PDB entry 9VMA | electron microscopy, 3.46 A resolution | chains F and R of the 18 polymer chains in the assembly

Chain F:
Protein: RNA-dependent DNA polymerase
Organism: Escherichia coli
UniProt: A0A6D0I497 (A0A6D0I497_ECOLX); residues 1-499 here = UniProt positions 1-499
Chain sequence (499 residues; each row starts with the number of its first residue):
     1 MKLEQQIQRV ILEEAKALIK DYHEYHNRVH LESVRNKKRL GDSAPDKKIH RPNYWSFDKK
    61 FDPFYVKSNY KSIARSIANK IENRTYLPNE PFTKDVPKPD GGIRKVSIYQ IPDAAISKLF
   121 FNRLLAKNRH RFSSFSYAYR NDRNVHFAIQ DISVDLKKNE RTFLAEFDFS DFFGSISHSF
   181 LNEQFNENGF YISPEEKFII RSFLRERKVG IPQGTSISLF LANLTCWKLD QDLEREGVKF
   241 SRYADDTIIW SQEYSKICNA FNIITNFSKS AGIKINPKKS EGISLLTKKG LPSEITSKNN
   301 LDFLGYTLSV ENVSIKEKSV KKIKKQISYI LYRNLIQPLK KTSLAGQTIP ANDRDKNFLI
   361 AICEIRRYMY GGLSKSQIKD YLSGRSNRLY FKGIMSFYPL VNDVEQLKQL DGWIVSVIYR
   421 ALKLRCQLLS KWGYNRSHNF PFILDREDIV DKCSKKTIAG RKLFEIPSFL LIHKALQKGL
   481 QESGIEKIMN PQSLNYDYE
Not modelled in the structure: 497-499
Bound ions: Mg2+: Phe169, Asp245
Small-molecule neighbours: 2'-deoxyadenosine 5'-triphosphate (DTP): Lys98, Arg104, Val106, Tyr139, Phe169, Ser170, Asp171, Phe172, Phe173, Gln213, Ala244, Asp245, Asp246, Asn276, Lys279, Tyr496
What the authors report for this chain:
  - catalytic residues: Tyr243 to Asp246 (by similarity / conservation)
  - catalytic residues: Asp245, Asp246
  - binding site for 2'-deoxyadenosine 5'-triphosphate: Asp245, Asp246
  - binding site for 2'-deoxyadenosine 5'-triphosphate: Lys98, Arg104 (proposed by the authors, not directly observed)
  - mutagenesis - Y25A, K98A/R104A, R140A: decreased catalytic activity
  - mutagenesis - Y496A/Y498A: abolished catalytic activity
  - mutagenesis - Y496A/Y498A: abolished growth in response to phage defense

Chain R:
Molecule: 4-nt DNA strand
Organism: Escherichia coli
Sequence (4 nucleotides; numbered 1 to 4; the number before each row is that of its first residue):
     1 AAAA

Interface between chain F and chain R:
Pairs across the interface (24):
  Ser107(F) - DA4(R)  phosphate contact
  Ile108(F) - DA4(R)  phosphate contact
  Lys118(F) - DA3(R)  sugar contact
  Phe121(F) - DA3(R)  phosphate contact
  Tyr139(F) - DA3(R)  base contact
  Arg140(F) - DA1(R)  base contact
  Arg140(F) - DA2(R)  sugar contact
  Asn141(F) - DA1(R)  base contact
  Asp142(F) - DA1(R)  base contact
  Arg143(F) - DA1(R)  base contact
  Asn144(F) - DA2(R)  base contact
  Gly214(F) - DA4(R)  sugar contact
  Thr215(F) - DA4(R)  phosphate contact
  Ser216(F) - DA3(R)  phosphate contact
  Ser216(F) - DA4(R)  hydrogen bond to the phosphate
  Leu219(F) - DA3(R)  phosphate contact
  Met489(F) - DA2(R)  base contact
  Asn490(F) - DA1(R)  hydrogen bond to the phosphate
  Gln492(F) - DA2(R)  base contact
  Ser493(F) - DA2(R)  base contact
  Leu494(F) - DA2(R)  hydrogen bond to the base
  Asn495(F) - DA2(R)  base contact
  Asn495(F) - DA3(R)  hydrogen bond to the base
  Tyr496(F) - DA4(R)  base contact
Interface residues without a listed pair, chain F (24 interface residues in all): Val106, Ser117, Glu486

In short:
Chain F and chain R form an interface of 24 and 4 residues respectively; the contacts include 4 hydrogen
bonds. Polar pairs include Leu494(F)-DA2(R), Asn495(F)-DA3(R) and Ser216(F)-DA4(R). Ligands of chain F:
2'-deoxyadenosine 5'-triphosphate. From the paper: catalytic residues Tyr243(F), Asp245(F) and Asp246(F);
Y25A, K98A/R104A and R140A of chain F reduce catalytic activity.
Here chain F is RNA-dependent DNA polymerase and chain R is a 4-nt DNA strand, both from Escherichia coli.
Entry 9VMA (Cryo-EM structure of substrate-bound DRT9 hexamer complex) was determined by electron microscopy
(same publication as 9VKU).
